6GJ3 - chains C and F of the 7 polymer chains in the assembly; structure by electron microscopy, 4.30 A resolution (low resolution: residue-level contacts below are approximate; hydrogen-bond / salt-bridge calls are withheld).

# Chain C
Name: TssG
From: Escherichia coli
UniProtKB: H4UNW2 (H4UNW2_ECOLX); residues 100-366 here correspond to UniProt positions 1-267 (UniProt number = residue number - 99)
Sequence (267 residues; row label = number of the first residue in the row):
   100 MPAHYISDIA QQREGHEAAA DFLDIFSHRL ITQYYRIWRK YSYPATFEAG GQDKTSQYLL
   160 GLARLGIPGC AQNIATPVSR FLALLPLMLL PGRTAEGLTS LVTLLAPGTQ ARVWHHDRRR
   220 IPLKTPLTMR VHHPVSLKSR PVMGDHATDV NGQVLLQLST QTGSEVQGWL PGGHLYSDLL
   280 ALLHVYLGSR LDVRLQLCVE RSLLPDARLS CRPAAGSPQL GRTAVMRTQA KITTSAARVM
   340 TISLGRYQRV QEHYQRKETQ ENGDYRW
Disordered / not traced: 100-214, 251-300, 327-366
Construct notes: conflict T332 (Ala233 in H4UNW2)

# Chain F
Name: TssK
From: Escherichia coli
UniProtKB: H4UNX9 (H4UNX9_ECOLX); residues 1-445 here = UniProt positions 1-445
Sequence (445 residues; each row starts with the number of its first residue):
     1 MKIYRPLWED GAFLMPQQFQ QQAAWDVHLA DSVARMGLAH PWGVVAAEFD DSLLPLSRLN
    61 ATRLIVRFPD GTLIDTERAD NLPPVCDLST VSDRSLVDIV LALPLLNANG GNLDNGSESE
   121 RPRRWKSERV NVQELAGHEQ SEVAVLRHNL TLRMAHQENA AWLTCPVTRL VRDAQGQWCR
   181 DPRFIPPLLT LSASPSLMTE LLELLHHLQA RRQRLMSMRR ENNARLADFA VADVSLFWLL
   241 NALNSAEPVL KELLDMPYRH PELLYRELAR LAGSLLTFSL EHNVDAVPAY HHETPENVFP
   301 PLLSLLNRLL EASLPSRVVF IELKQKGVMW EGALHDARLR EGADFWLSVR SSMPGHELQT
   361 KFPQLCKAGS PDDVSEVVNV ALSGVIIRPV THVPAAIPLR LENQYFALDL STDAARAMLD
   421 AGRCTFYTPA SLGDVKLELF AVLRT
Disordered / not traced: 312-445
Construct notes: conflict L202 (Ala in H4UNX9)

# Chain C / chain F interface
Contacting residue pairs - 13 pairs, chain C then chain F:
  L226(C) - F13(F)
  M228(C) - A12(F)
  M228(C) - F13(F)
  M228(C) - L14(F)
  R229(C) - D10(F)
  R229(C) - G11(F)
  R229(C) - A12(F)
  R229(C) - F13(F)
  V230(C) - E9(F)
  V230(C) - D10(F)
  V230(C) - A12(F)
  H231(C) - D10(F)
  H232(C) - D10(F)
Other interface residues (no listed pair), chain C (7 interface residues in all): P233

# Summary
7 residues of chain C and 6 residues of chain F are in contact.
Chain C is TssG and chain F is TssK, both from Escherichia coli; the structure, The baseplate complex from the
type VI secretion system, was determined by electron microscopy, deposited together with 6GIY and 6GJ1.
